PDB entry 7W7D | X-ray diffraction, 3.40 A resolution | chains B and D of the 4 polymer chains in the assembly

[Chain B (and D)]
Molecule: Putative ABC transport system integral membrane protein
Source organism: Corynebacterium diphtheriae NCTC 13129
Notes: chain D of this document is another copy of the same molecule, construct and numbering; everything in this record applies to it too
UniProtKB: Q6NEF1 (Q6NEF1_CORDI); numbering as in UniProt (aligned over 1-344)
Amino-acid sequence (344 residues; numbered 1 to 344; the number before each row is that of its first residue):
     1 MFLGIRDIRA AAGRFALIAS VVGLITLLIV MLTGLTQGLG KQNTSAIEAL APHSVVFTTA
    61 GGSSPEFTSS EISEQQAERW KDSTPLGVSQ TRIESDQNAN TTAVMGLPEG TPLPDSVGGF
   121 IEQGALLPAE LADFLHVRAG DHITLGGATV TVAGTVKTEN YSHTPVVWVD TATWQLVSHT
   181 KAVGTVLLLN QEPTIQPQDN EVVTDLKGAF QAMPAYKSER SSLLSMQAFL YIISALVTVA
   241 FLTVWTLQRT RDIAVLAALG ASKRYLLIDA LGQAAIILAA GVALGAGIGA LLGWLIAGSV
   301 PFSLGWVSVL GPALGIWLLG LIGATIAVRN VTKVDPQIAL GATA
Unresolved in the structure: 342-344 (chain D: 344)
Bound ions: heme Fe: Glu-219 (shared with Glu-219(D) of chain D)
Ligand contacts: heme (HEM): Leu-35, Leu-39, Ser-162, His-163, Ala-215, Ser-218, Glu-219, Ser-222, Leu-223, Met-226, Val-300, Pro-301
What the authors report for this chain:
  - binding site for heme: Leu-35, Leu-39, His-163, Leu-223, Pro-301
  - heme coordination: Glu-219
  - mutagenesis - E219A, E219Q: decreased catalytic activity on heme
  - mutagenesis - E219A, E219Q: decreased binding to heme

[Interface between chain B and chain D]
Pairs across the interface (52):
  Leu-17(B) / Val-239(D)  hydrophobic
  Leu-17(B) / Ala-240(D)  hydrophobic
  Val-21(B) / Leu-236(D)  hydrophobic
  Val-21(B) / Val-237(D)  hydrophobic
  Leu-24(B) / Ile-232(D)  hydrophobic
  Leu-24(B) / Ile-233(D)  hydrophobic
  Leu-24(B) / Leu-236(D)  hydrophobic
  Ile-25(B) / Ile-233(D)  hydrophobic
  Leu-28(B) / Phe-229(D)  hydrophobic
  Leu-28(B) / Leu-230(D)  hydrophobic
  Leu-32(B) / Met-226(D)  hydrophobic
  Ala-60(B) / Gln-97(D)
  Ala-60(B) / Asn-98(D)
  Glu-66(B) / Asn-100(D)
  Thr-68(B) / Arg-92(D)  hydrogen bond (backbone-side chain)
  Thr-68(B) / Asn-100(D)  hydrogen bond
  Thr-68(B) / Thr-101(D)
  Ser-69(B) / Arg-92(D)
  Ser-69(B) / Ala-99(D)
  Glu-71(B) / Arg-92(D)  salt bridge
  Glu-71(B) / Glu-94(D)
  Arg-92(B) / Thr-68(D)  hydrogen bond (side chain-backbone)
  Arg-92(B) / Ser-69(D)
  Arg-92(B) / Glu-71(D)  salt bridge
  Glu-94(B) / Glu-71(D)
  Gln-97(B) / Ala-60(D)
  Asn-98(B) / Ala-60(D)
  Ala-99(B) / Ser-69(D)
  Asn-100(B) / Thr-68(D)  hydrogen bond
  Thr-101(B) / Thr-68(D)
  Gly-146(B) / His-179(D)
  Gly-147(B) / His-179(D)
  His-179(B) / Gly-147(D)
  His-179(B) / His-179(D)  hydrogen bond
  Met-226(B) / Met-226(D)  hydrophobic
  Leu-230(B) / Leu-28(D)  hydrophobic
  Ile-232(B) / Leu-24(D)  hydrophobic
  Ile-233(B) / Leu-24(D)  hydrophobic
  Ile-233(B) / Ile-25(D)  hydrophobic
  Leu-236(B) / Val-21(D)  hydrophobic
  Leu-236(B) / Leu-24(D)  hydrophobic
  Val-237(B) / Val-21(D)  hydrophobic
  Val-239(B) / Leu-17(D)  hydrophobic
  Ala-240(B) / Leu-17(D)  hydrophobic
  Ala-240(B) / Phe-241(D)
  Phe-241(B) / Ala-240(D)
  Val-244(B) / Phe-241(D)  hydrophobic
  Val-244(B) / Val-244(D)  hydrophobic
  Leu-247(B) / Gln-248(D)
  Gln-248(B) / Leu-247(D)
  Gln-248(B) / Gln-248(D)
  Gly-341(B) / Ala-342(D)
Interface residues without a listed pair, chain B (45 interface residues in all): Arg-14, Ile-18, Ser-20, Leu-27, Ser-70, Ser-218, Glu-219, Phe-229, Thr-243, Trp-245, Arg-251
Interface residues without a listed pair, chain D (43 interface residues in all): Ser-20, Leu-27, Leu-32, Glu-66, Ser-70, Gly-146, Glu-219, Thr-243, Trp-245, Val-300, Thr-343

[Overview]
45 residues of chain B and 43 residues of chain D are in contact, with 5 hydrogen bonds and 2 salt bridges.
Polar pairs include Glu-71(B)/Arg-92(D), Thr-68(B)/Arg-92(D) and Thr-68(B)/Asn-100(D). The paper reports a
binding site for heme at Leu-35(B), Leu-39(B) and His-163(B) among others; E219A and E219Q of chain B reduce
catalytic activity on heme.
Chain B and chain D are both Putative ABC transport system integral membrane protein (Corynebacterium
diphtheriae NCTC 13129); the structure, Heme exporter HrtBA in complex with heme, was determined by X-ray
diffraction together with 7W78, 7W79, 7W7A, 7W7B and 7W7C from the same study.
